6ZXJ - chains B and H of the 9 polymer chains in the assembly; structure by electron microscopy, 3.50 A resolution.

[Chain B]
Molecule: Protective antigen
From: Bacillus anthracis
Reference sequence: Q68GS1 (Q68GS1_BACAN); residues 0-735 here correspond to UniProt positions 1-736 (UniProt number = residue number + 1)
Sequence (759 residues; numbered -23 to 735; the number before each row is that of its first residue; numbers below 1 keep their minus sign (Met-23 is residue -23)):
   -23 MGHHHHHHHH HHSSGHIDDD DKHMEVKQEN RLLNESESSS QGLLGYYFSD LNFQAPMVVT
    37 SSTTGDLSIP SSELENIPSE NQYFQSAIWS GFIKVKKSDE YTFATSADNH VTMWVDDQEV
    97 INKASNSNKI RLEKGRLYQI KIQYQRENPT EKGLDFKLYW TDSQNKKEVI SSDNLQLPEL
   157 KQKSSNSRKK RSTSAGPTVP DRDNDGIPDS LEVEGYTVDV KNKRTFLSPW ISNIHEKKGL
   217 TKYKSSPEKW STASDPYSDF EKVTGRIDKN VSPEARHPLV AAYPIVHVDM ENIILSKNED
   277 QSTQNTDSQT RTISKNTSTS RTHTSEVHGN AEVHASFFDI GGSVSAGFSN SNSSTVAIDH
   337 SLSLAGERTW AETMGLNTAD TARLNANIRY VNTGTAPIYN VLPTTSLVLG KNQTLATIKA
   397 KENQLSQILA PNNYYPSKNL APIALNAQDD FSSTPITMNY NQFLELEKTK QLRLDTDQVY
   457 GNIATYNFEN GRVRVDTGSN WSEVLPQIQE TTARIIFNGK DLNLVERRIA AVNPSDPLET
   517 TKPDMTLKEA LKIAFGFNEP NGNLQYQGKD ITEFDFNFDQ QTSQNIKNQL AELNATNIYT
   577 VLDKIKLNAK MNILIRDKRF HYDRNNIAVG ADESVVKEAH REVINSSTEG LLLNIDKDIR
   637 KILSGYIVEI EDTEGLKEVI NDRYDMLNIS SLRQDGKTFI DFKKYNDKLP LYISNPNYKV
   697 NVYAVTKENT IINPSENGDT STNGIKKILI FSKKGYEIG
Not modelled in the structure: -23 to 174, 275-286, 302-322, 735
Construct notes: initiating methionine (-23); expression tag (-22 to -1)

[Chain H]
Molecule: Lethal factor
From: Bacillus anthracis
Notes: EC 3.4.24.83
Reference sequence: P15917 (LEF_BACAN); residues -32 to 776 here correspond to UniProt positions 1-809 (UniProt number = residue number + 33)
Sequence (809 residues; each row starts with the number of its first residue; numbers below 1 keep their minus sign (Met-32 is residue -32)):
   -32 MNIKKEFIKV ISMSCLVTAI TLSGPVFIPL VQGAGGHGDV GMHVKEKEKN KDENKRKDEE
    28 RNKTQEEHLK EIMKHIVKIE VKGEEAVKKE AAEKLLEKVP SDVLEMYKAI GGKIYIVDGD
    88 ITKHISLEAL SEDKKKIKDI YGKDALLHEH YVYAKEGYEP VLVIQSSEDY VENTEKALNV
   148 YYEIGKILSR DILSKINQPY QKFLDVLNTI KNASDSDGQD LLFTNQLKEH PTDFSVEFLE
   208 QNSNEVQEVF AKAFAYYIEP QHRDVLQLYA PEAFNYMDKF NEQEINLSLE ELKDQRMLAR
   268 YEKWEKIKQH YQHWSDSLSE EGRGLLKKLQ IPIEPKKDDI IHSLSQEEKE LLKRIQIDSS
   328 DFLSTEEKEF LKKLQIDIRD SLSEEEKELL NRIQVDSSNP LSEKEKEFLK KLKLDIQPYD
   388 INQRLQDTGG LIDSPSINLD VRKQYKRDIQ NIDALLHQSI GSTLYNKIYL YENMNINNLT
   448 ATLGADLVDS TDNTKINRGI FNEFKKNFKY SISSNYMIVD INERPALDNE RLKWRIQLSP
   508 DTRAGYLENG KLILQRNIGL EIKDVQIIKQ SEKEYIRIDA KVVPKSKIDT KIQEAQLNIN
   568 QEWNKALGLP KYTKLITFNV HNRYASNIVE SAYLILNEWK NNIQSDLIKK VTNYLVDGNG
   628 RFVFTDITLP NIAEQYTHQD EIYEQVHSKG LYVPESRSIL LHGPSKGVEL RNDSEGFIHE
   688 FGHAVDDYAG YLLDKNQSDL VTNSKKFIDI FKEEGSNLTS YGRTNEAEFF AEAFRLMHST
   748 DHAERLKVQK NAPKTFQFIN DQIKFIINS
Not modelled in the structure: -32 to 51, 346-367, 774-776
UniProt features mapped onto this chain:
  - region: Arg263 to Gln297 (IIA)
  - active site: Glu687 (Proton acceptor)
  - binding site (Zn(2+)): His686, His690, Tyr728, Glu735

[How chain B and chain H interact]
Pairs across the interface (18):
  Val175(B) - Gln228(H)
  Leu187(B) - Gln228(H)
  Glu190(B) - Asn140(H)
  Glu190(B) - Glu142(H)
  Asp195(B) - Tyr236(H)  hydrogen bond
  Lys197(B) - Asp182(H)  salt bridge
  Lys197(B) - Asp184(H)  salt bridge
  Lys197(B) - Leu235(H)
  Lys197(B) - Tyr236(H)
  Phe202(B) - Tyr236(H)
  Pro205(B) - His229(H)
  Pro205(B) - Val232(H)
  Ile207(B) - Tyr108(H)  hydrophobic
  Ser208(B) - Tyr108(H)
  Asn209(B) - Asp187(H)  hydrogen bond (side chain-backbone)
  Ile210(B) - Asp184(H)
  Ile210(B) - Leu188(H)  hydrophobic
  His211(B) - Tyr236(H)
Interface residues without a listed pair, chain B (16 interface residues in all): Pro184, Ser186, Ser204, Trp206
Interface residues without a listed pair, chain H (15 interface residues in all): Glu139, Thr141, Tyr223

[In short]
Chain B and chain H form an interface of 16 and 15 residues respectively; the contacts include 2 hydrogen
bonds and 2 salt bridges. Among the polar pairs are Lys197(B)-Asp182(H), Lys197(B)-Asp184(H) and
Asp195(B)-Tyr236(H). UniProt lists active-site residue Glu687(H) and 4 Zn2+-binding residues on chain H.
Chain B is Protective antigen and chain H is Lethal factor, both from Bacillus anthracis; the structure,
Fully-loaded anthrax lethal toxin in its heptameric pre-pore state, in which the third lethal factor is ...,
was determined by electron microscopy (same publication as 6ZXK and 6ZXL).
